7AFI - chains A and F of the 13 polymer chains in the assembly; structure by electron microscopy, 3.53 A resolution.

# Chain A
Molecule: 16SrRNA
From: Escherichia coli
Sequence (1541 nucleotides; each row starts with the number of its first residue; note: 1 number in that range is skipped by the numbering (no residue carries it; nothing is unmodelled there)):
     1 AAAUUGAAGA GUUUGAUCAU GGCUCAGAUU GAACGCUGGC GGCAGGCCUA ACACAUGCAA
    61 GUCGAACGGU AACAGGAAGA AGCUUGCUUC UUUGCUGACG AGUGGCGGAC GGGUGAGUAA
   121 UGUCUGGGAA ACUGCCUGAU GGAGGGGGAU AACUACUGGA AACGGUAGCU AAUACCGCAU
   181 AACGUCGCAA GACCAAAGAG GGGGACCUUC GGGCCUCUUG CCAUCGGAUG UGCCCAGAUG
   241 GGAUUAGCUA GUAGGUGGGG UAACGGCUCA CCUAGGCGAC GAUCCCUAGC UGGUCUGAGA
   301 GGAUGACCAG CCACACUGGA ACUGAGACAC GGUCCAGACU CCUACGGGAG GCAGCAGUGG
   361 GGAAUAUUGC ACAAUGGGCG CAAGCCUGAU GCAGCCAUGC CGCGUGUAUG AAGAAGGCCU
   421 UCGGGUUGUA AAGUACUUUC AGCGGGGAGG AAGGGAGUAA AGUUAAUACC UUUGCUCAUU
   481 GACGUUACCC GCAGAAGAAG CACCGGCUAA CUCCGUGCCA GCAGCCXCGG UAAUACGGAG
   541 GGUGCAAGCG UUAAUCGGAA UUACUGGGCG UAAAGCGCAC GCAGGCGGUU UGUUAAGUCA
   601 GAUGUGAAAU CCCCGGGCUC AACCUGGGAA CUGCAUCUGA UACUGGCAAG CUUGAGUCUC
   661 GUAGAGGGGG GUAGAAUUCC AGGUGUAGCG GUGAAAUGCG UAGAGAUCUG GAGGAAUACC
   721 GGUGGCGAAG GCGGCCCCCU GGACGAAGAC UGACGCUCAG GUGCGAAAGC GUGGGGAGCA
   781 AACAGGAUUA GAUACCCUGG UAGUCCACGC CGUAAACGAU GUCGACUUGG AGGUUGUGCC
   841 CUUGAGGCGU GGCUUCCGGA GCUAACGCGU UAAGUCGACC GCCUGGGGAG UACGGCCGCA
   901 AGGUUAAAAC UCAAAUGAAU UGACGGGGGC
   932 CCGCACAAGC GGUGGAGCAU GUGGUUUAAU UCGAUGXAAC GCGAAGAACC UUACCUGGUC
   992 UUGACAUCCA CGGAAGUUUU CAGAGAUGAG AAUGUGCCUU CGGGAACCGU GAGACAGGUG
  1052 CUGCAUGGCU GUCGUCAGCU CGUGUUGUGA AAUGUUGGGU UAAGUCCCGC AACGAGCGCA
  1112 ACCCUUAUCC UUUGUUGCCA GCGGUCCGGC CGGGAACUCA AAGGAGACUG CCAGUGAUAA
  1172 ACUGGAGGAA GGUGGGGAUG ACGUCAAGUC AUCAUGGCCC UUACGACCAG GGCUACACAC
  1232 GUGCUACAAU GGCGCAUACA AAGAGAAGCG ACCUCGCGAG AGCAAGCGGA CCUCAUAAAG
  1292 UGCGUCGUAG UCCGGAUUGG AGUCUGCAAC UCGACUCCAU GAAGUCGGAA UCGCUAGUAA
  1352 UCGUGGAUCA GAAUGCCACG GUGAAUACGU UCCCGGCCUU GAACACACCG CCCGUXACAC
  1412 CAUGGGAGUG GGUUGCAAAA GAAGUAGGUA GCUUAACCUU CGGGAGGGCG CUUACCACUU
  1472 UGUGAUUCAU GACUGGGGUG AAGUCGUAAC AAGGUAACCG UAGGGGAACC UGCGGUUGGA
  1532 UCACCUCCUU A
Unresolved in the structure: 932-1386, 1401-1408, 1492-1501, 1541-1542
Modified residues: PSU (pseudouridine-5'-monophosphate) at position 516, G7M (N7-methyl-guanosine-5'-monophosphate) at position 527, 2MG (2N-methylguanosine-5'-monophosphate) at position 967, 5MC (5-methylcytidine-5'-monophosphate) at position 968, 2MG (2N-methylguanosine-5'-monophosphate) at position 1208, 4OC (4n,o2'-methylcytidine-5'-monophosphate) at position 1402, 5MC (5-methylcytidine-5'-monophosphate) at position 1407, UR3 (3-methyluridine-5'-monophoshate) at position 1498, 2MG (2N-methylguanosine-5'-monophosphate) at position 1516, MA6 (6N-dimethyladenosine-5'-monophoshate) at position 1518, MA6 (6N-dimethyladenosine-5'-monophoshate) at position 1519
Bound ions: Mg2+ site 1 near G21 (its only coordinating residue here); Mg2+ site 2 near G41 (its only coordinating residue here); Mg2+ site 3: C48, G115; Mg2+ site 4 near A53 (its only coordinating residue here); Mg2+ site 5 near U56 (its only coordinating residue here); Mg2+ site 6: A59, U387; Mg2+ site 7: A109, G331; Mg2+ site 8 near G111 (its only coordinating residue here); Mg2+ site 9 near G113 (its only coordinating residue here); Mg2+ site 10: A116, G117, G289; Mg2+ site 11: G145, A197; Mg2+ site 12: A174, C175; 19 more Mg2+ sites not listed

# Chain F
Name: 30S ribosomal protein S6
From: Escherichia coli
UniProt: P02358 (RS6_ECOLI); residue numbers follow UniProt; this construct covers 1-135
Amino-acid sequence (135 residues; each row starts with the number of its first residue):
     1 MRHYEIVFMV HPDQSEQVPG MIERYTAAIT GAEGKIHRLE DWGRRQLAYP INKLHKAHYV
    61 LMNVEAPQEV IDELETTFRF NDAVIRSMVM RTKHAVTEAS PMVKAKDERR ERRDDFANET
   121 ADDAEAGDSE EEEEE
Unresolved in the structure: 107-135
Swiss-Prot annotation at these positions:
  - modified residue: Lys-93 (N6-acetyllysine)

# Chain A / chain F interface
Residue-residue contacts (18):
  U662(A) with Lys-93(F), salt bridge to the phosphate
  A663(A) with Lys-93(F), salt bridge to the phosphate
  A673(A) with Arg-86(F), hydrogen bond to the phosphate
  G674(A) with Tyr-49(F), sugar contact; Arg-86(F), salt bridge to the phosphate
  U709(A) with Lys-53(F), phosphate contact
  G710(A) with Lys-53(F), phosphate contact
  C735(A) with Met-88(F), sugar contact
  C736(A) with Met-88(F), sugar contact; Val-89(F), hydrogen bond to the sugar; Met-90(F), phosphate contact
  C737(A) with Val-89(F), sugar contact; Met-90(F), phosphate contact; Arg-91(F), hydrogen bond to the phosphate
  C738(A) with Arg-2(F), salt bridge to the phosphate; Tyr-4(F), hydrogen bond to the phosphate; Arg-91(F), salt bridge to the phosphate
  C739(A) with Arg-2(F), salt bridge to the phosphate

# Overview
Chain A and chain F form an interface of 11 and 10 residues respectively; the contacts include 4 hydrogen
bonds and 6 salt bridges. Among the polar pairs are C736(A)/Val-89(F), A673(A)/Arg-86(F) and
C737(A)/Arg-91(F). The Mg2+ site 3 is built by C48(A) and G115(A).
Here chain A is 16SrRNA and chain F is 30S ribosomal protein S6, both from Escherichia coli. Entry 7AFI
(Bacterial 30S ribosomal subunit assembly complex state C (body domain)) was determined by electron microscopy
(same publication as 7AF3, 7AF5, 7AF8, 7AFA, 7AFD, 7AFH and 17 further entries).
